1AC1 - chains A and B; structure by X-ray diffraction, 2.00 A resolution.

[Chain A (and B)]
Molecule: DSBA
Source organism: Escherichia coli
Notes: engineered mutation(s): H32L; chain B of this document is another copy of the same molecule, construct and numbering; everything in this record applies to it too
UniProt: P24991 (DSBA_ECOLI); residues 1-189 here correspond to UniProt positions 20-208 (UniProt number = residue number + 19)
Amino-acid sequence (189 residues; each row starts with the number of its first residue):
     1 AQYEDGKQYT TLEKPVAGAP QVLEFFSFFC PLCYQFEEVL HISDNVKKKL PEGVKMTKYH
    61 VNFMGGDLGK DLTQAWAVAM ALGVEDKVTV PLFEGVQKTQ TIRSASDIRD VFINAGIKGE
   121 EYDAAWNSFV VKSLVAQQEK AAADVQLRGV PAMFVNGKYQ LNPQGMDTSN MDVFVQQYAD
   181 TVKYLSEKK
Disordered / not traced: 189
Cystine bridges: Cys30-Cys33
From the paper describing this entry:
  - conformationally variable residues: Phe36
  - catalytic residues: Cys30 (citing earlier work)

[Chain A / chain B interface]
Residue-residue contacts - 28 pairs, chain A then chain B:
  Tyr34(A) - Pro31(B)  hydrophobic
  Gln35(A) - Phe29(B)  hydrogen bond (side chain-backbone)
  Glu38(A) - Gln100(B)  hydrogen bond (backbone-side chain)
  Val39(A) - Val96(B)
  Val39(A) - Gln100(B)
  Val39(A) - Arg103(B)  hydrogen bond (backbone-side chain)
  His41(A) - Gln100(B)  hydrogen bond
  Gln97(A) - Pro31(B)
  Gln97(A) - Leu32(B)
  Lys98(A) - Pro31(B)
  Lys98(A) - Leu32(B)
  Lys98(A) - Gln35(B)
  Thr99(A) - Gln35(B)
  Gln100(A) - Leu32(B)
  Arg103(A) - Thr168(B)
  Asp167(A) - Asp67(B)
  Thr168(A) - Gly66(B)
  Thr168(A) - Asp67(B)  hydrogen bond (side chain-backbone)
  Thr168(A) - Leu68(B)
  Ser169(A) - Asp67(B)
  Ser169(A) - Leu68(B)
  Ser169(A) - Arg103(B)
  Asn170(A) - Arg103(B)
  Asn170(A) - Ser104(B)
  Met171(A) - Phe29(B)  hydrophobic
  Met171(A) - Ile102(B)
  Met171(A) - Arg103(B)  hydrogen bond (backbone-backbone)
  Asp172(A) - Arg103(B)  salt bridge
Interface residues without a listed pair, chain A (17 interface residues in all): Leu40
Interface residues without a listed pair, chain B (17 interface residues in all): Tyr34, Met64, Gly65, Met171

[Overview]
Chain A and chain B each contribute 17 residues to their interface; the contacts include 6 hydrogen bonds and
1 salt bridge. Among the polar pairs are Asp172(A)-Arg103(B), Gln35(A)-Phe29(B) and Glu38(A)-Gln100(B). The
paper reports the catalytic residue Cys30(A); conformational variability at Phe36(A).
Both chains are DSBA (Escherichia coli). Entry 1AC1 (Dsba mutant H32L) was determined by X-ray diffraction
(same publication as 1ACV, 1FVK and 1FVJ).
